PDB entry 7TKS | electron microscopy, 7.50 A resolution (low resolution: residue-level contacts below are approximate; hydrogen-bond / salt-bridge calls are withheld) | chains A and D of the 27 polymer chains in the assembly

== Chain A ==
Molecule: ATP synthase subunit alpha
Source organism: Saccharomyces cerevisiae
Reference sequence: P07251 (ATPA_YEAST); residues 1-510 here correspond to UniProt positions 36-545 (UniProt number = residue number + 35)
Sequence (510 residues; row label = number of the first residue in the row):
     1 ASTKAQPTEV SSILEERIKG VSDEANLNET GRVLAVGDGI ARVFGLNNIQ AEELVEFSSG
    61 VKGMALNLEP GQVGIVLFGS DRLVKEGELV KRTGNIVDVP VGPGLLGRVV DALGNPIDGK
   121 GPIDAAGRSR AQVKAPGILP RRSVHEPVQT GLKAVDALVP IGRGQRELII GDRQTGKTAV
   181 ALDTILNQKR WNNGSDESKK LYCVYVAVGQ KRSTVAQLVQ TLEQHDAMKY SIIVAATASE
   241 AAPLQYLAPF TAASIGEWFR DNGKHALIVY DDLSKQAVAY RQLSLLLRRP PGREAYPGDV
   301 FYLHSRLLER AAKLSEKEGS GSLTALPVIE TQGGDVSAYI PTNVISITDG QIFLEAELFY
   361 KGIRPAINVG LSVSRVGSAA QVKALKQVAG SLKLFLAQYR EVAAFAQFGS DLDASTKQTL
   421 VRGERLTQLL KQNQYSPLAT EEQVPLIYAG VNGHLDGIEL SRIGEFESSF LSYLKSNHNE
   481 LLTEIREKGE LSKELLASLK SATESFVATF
Not modelled in the structure: 1-8, 408-409, 510
Swiss-Prot annotation at these positions:
  - binding site (ATP): Gly171 to Thr178
  - site: Ser372 (Required for activity)
  - modified residue (Phosphoserine): Ser22, Ser143

== Chain D ==
Molecule: ATP synthase subunit beta
Source organism: Saccharomyces cerevisiae
Notes: EC 7.1.2.2
Reference sequence: P00830 (ATPB_YEAST); residues 1-478 here correspond to UniProt positions 34-511 (UniProt number = residue number + 33)
Sequence (478 residues; each row starts with the number of its first residue):
     1 ASAAQSTPIT GKVTAVIGAI VDVHFEQSEL PAILNALEIK TPQGKLVLEV AQHLGENTVR
    61 TIAMDGTEGL VRGEKVLDTG GPISVPVGRE TLGRIINVIG EPIDERGPIK SKLRKPIHAD
   121 PPSFAEQSTS AEILETGIKV VDLLAPYARG GKIGLFGGAG VGKTVFIQEL INNIAKAHGG
   181 FSVFTGVGER TREGNDLYRE MKETGVINLE GESKVALVFG QMNEPPGARA RVALTGLTIA
   241 EYFRDEEGQD VLLFIDNIFR FTQAGSEVSA LLGRIPSAVG YQPTLATDMG LLQERITTTK
   301 KGSVTSVQAV YVPADDLTDP APATTFAHLD ATTVLSRGIS ELGIYPAVDP LDSKSRLLDA
   361 AVVGQEHYDV ASKVQETLQT YKSLQDIIAI LGMDELSEQD KLTVERARKI QRFLSQPFAV
   421 AEVFTGIPGK LVRLKDTVAS FKAVLEGKYD NIPEHAFYMV GGIEDVVAKA EKLAAEAN
Not modelled in the structure: 1-7, 476-478
Swiss-Prot annotation at these positions:
  - binding site (ATP): Gly157 to Thr164
  - modified residue: Thr79 (Phosphothreonine), Thr204 (Phosphothreonine), Ser340 (Phosphoserine)

== Interface between chain A and chain D ==
Contacting residue pairs (11; chain A residue first):
  Val36(A) - His53(D)
  Asp81(A) - Ile33(D)
  Arg82(A) - Ile33(D)
  Ser213(A) - Ser128(D)
  Ala238(A) - Ala286(D)
  Ala238(A) - Thr287(D)
  Ala238(A) - Gly290(D)
  Ser239(A) - Gly290(D)
  Ser239(A) - Leu291(D)
  Gln282(A) - Pro283(D)
  Leu285(A) - Ile275(D)
Other interface residues (no listed pair), chain A (11 interface residues in all): Leu34, Ala216, Gln217
Other interface residues (no listed pair), chain D (13 interface residues in all): Gln52, Gly55, Thr129, Arg274

== Summary ==
11 residues of chain A and 13 residues of chain D are in contact. Curated annotation (UniProt) lists 8
ATP-binding residues on chain A; 8 ATP-binding residues on chain D.
Here chain A is ATP synthase subunit alpha and chain D is ATP synthase subunit beta, both from Saccharomyces
cerevisiae. Entry 7TKS (Yeast ATP synthase State 3catalytic(e) with 10 mM ATP backbone model) was determined
by electron microscopy, deposited together with 7TJS, 7TJT, 7TJU, 7TJV, 7TJW, 7TJX and 30 further entries.
